7TK2 - chains C and F of the 27 polymer chains in the assembly; structure by electron microscopy, 6.50 A resolution (low resolution: residue-level contacts below are approximate; hydrogen-bond / salt-bridge calls are withheld).

# Chain C
Name: ATP synthase subunit alpha
Organism: Saccharomyces cerevisiae
UniProt: P07251 (ATPA_YEAST); residues 1-510 here correspond to UniProt positions 36-545 (UniProt number = residue number + 35)
Chain sequence (510 residues; row label = number of the first residue in the row):
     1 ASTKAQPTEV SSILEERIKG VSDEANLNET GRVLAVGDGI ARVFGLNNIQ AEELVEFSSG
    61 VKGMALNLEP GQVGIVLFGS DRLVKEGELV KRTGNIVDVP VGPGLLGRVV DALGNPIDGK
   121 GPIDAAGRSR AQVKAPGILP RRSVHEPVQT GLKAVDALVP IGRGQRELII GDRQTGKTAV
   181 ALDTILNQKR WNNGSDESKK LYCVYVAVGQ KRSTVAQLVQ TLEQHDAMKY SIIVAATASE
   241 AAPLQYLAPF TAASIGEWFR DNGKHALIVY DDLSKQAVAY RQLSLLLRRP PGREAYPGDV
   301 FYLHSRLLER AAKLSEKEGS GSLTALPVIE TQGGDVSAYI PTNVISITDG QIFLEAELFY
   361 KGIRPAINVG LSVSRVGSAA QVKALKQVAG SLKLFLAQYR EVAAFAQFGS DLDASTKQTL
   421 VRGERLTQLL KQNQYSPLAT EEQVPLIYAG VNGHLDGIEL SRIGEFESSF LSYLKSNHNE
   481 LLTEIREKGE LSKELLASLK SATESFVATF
Unresolved in the structure: 1-11, 510
Curated features (UniProtKB/Swiss-Prot):
  - binding site (ATP): Gly171 to Thr178
  - site: Ser372 (Required for activity)
  - modified residue (Phosphoserine): Ser22, Ser143

# Chain F
Name: ATP synthase subunit beta
Organism: Saccharomyces cerevisiae
Notes: EC 7.1.2.2
UniProt: P00830 (ATPB_YEAST); residues 1-478 here correspond to UniProt positions 34-511 (UniProt number = residue number + 33)
Chain sequence (478 residues; numbered 1 to 478; the number before each row is that of its first residue):
     1 ASAAQSTPIT GKVTAVIGAI VDVHFEQSEL PAILNALEIK TPQGKLVLEV AQHLGENTVR
    61 TIAMDGTEGL VRGEKVLDTG GPISVPVGRE TLGRIINVIG EPIDERGPIK SKLRKPIHAD
   121 PPSFAEQSTS AEILETGIKV VDLLAPYARG GKIGLFGGAG VGKTVFIQEL INNIAKAHGG
   181 FSVFTGVGER TREGNDLYRE MKETGVINLE GESKVALVFG QMNEPPGARA RVALTGLTIA
   241 EYFRDEEGQD VLLFIDNIFR FTQAGSEVSA LLGRIPSAVG YQPTLATDMG LLQERITTTK
   301 KGSVTSVQAV YVPADDLTDP APATTFAHLD ATTVLSRGIS ELGIYPAVDP LDSKSRLLDA
   361 AVVGQEHYDV ASKVQETLQT YKSLQDIIAI LGMDELSEQD KLTVERARKI QRFLSQPFAV
   421 AEVFTGIPGK LVRLKDTVAS FKAVLEGKYD NIPEHAFYMV GGIEDVVAKA EKLAAEAN
Unresolved in the structure: 1-6, 476-478
Curated features (UniProtKB/Swiss-Prot):
  - binding site (ATP): Gly157 to Thr164
  - modified residue: Thr79 (Phosphothreonine), Thr204 (Phosphothreonine), Ser340 (Phosphoserine)

# Interface between chain C and chain F
Contacting residue pairs (8; chain C residue first):
  Ala35(C) - His53(F)
  Val36(C) - Gln52(F)
  Val36(C) - His53(F)
  Gly37(C) - Ala51(F)
  Gly37(C) - Gln52(F)
  Arg82(C) - Ile33(F)
  Tyr360(C) - Gln375(F)
  Tyr360(C) - Glu376(F)
Also at the interface, not in a pair above, chain C (12 interface residues in all): Asp38, Asp81, Val84, Ile117, Gln282, Leu285, Phe408
Also at the interface, not in a pair above, chain F (10 interface residues in all): Ala125, Ile275, Pro283, Glu395

# Summary
The interface between chain C and chain F involves 12 residues on one side and 10 on the other. From UniProt:
8 ATP-binding residues on chain C; 8 ATP-binding residues on chain F.
Here chain C is ATP synthase subunit alpha and chain F is ATP synthase subunit beta, both from Saccharomyces
cerevisiae. Entry 7TK2 (Yeast ATP synthase State 1binding(a) with 10 mM ATP backbone model) was determined by
electron microscopy (same publication as 7TJS, 7TJT, 7TJU, 7TJV, 7TJW, 7TJX and 30 further entries).
